Entry 3C1Y (X-ray diffraction, 2.10 A resolution); this record covers chains A and B.

# Chain A (and B)
Molecule: DNA integrity scanning protein disA
From: Thermotoga maritima
Notes: chain B of this document is another copy of the same molecule, construct and numbering; everything in this record applies to it too
UniProtKB: Q9WY43 (DISA_THEMA); numbering as in UniProt (aligned over 1-357)
Sequence (377 residues; row label = number of the first residue in the row; numbers below 1 keep their minus sign (Met-19 is residue -19)):
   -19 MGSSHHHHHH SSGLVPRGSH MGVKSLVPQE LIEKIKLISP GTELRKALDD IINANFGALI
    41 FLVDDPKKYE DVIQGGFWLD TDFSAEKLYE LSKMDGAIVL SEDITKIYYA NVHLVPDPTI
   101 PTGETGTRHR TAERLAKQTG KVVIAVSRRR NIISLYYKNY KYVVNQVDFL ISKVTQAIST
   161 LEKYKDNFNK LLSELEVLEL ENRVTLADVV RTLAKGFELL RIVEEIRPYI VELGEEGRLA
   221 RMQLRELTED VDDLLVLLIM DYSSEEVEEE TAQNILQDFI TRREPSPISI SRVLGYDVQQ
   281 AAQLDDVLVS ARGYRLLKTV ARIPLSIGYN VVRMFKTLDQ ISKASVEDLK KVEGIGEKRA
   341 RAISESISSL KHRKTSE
Not modelled in the structure: -19 to 6, 356-357
Construct notes: expression tag (-19 to 0)
UniProt features mapped onto this chain:
  - binding site (3',3'-c-di-AMP): Gly76, Leu94, Thr107, Thr111, Arg128
Small-molecule neighbours: 2BA ((2R,3R,3aS,5R,7aR,9R,10R,10aS,12R,14aR)-2,9-bis(6-amino-9H-purin-9-yl)octahydro-2H,7H-difuro[3,2-d:3',2'-j][1,3,7,9,2,8 ]tetraoxadiphosphacyclododecine-3,5,10,12-tetrol 5,12-dioxide): Leu39, Asp75, Gly76, Ala77, Val92, His93, Leu94, Thr107, Arg108, Thr111

# Interface between chain A and chain B
Residue-residue contacts - 14 pairs, chain A then chain B:
  Gln54(A) - Pro98(B)
  Gln54(A) - Arg110(B)
  Gln54(A) - Arg114(B)  hydrogen bond
  His93(A) - Arg110(B)  hydrogen bond
  His93(A) - Arg114(B)
  Val95(A) - Pro98(B)  hydrophobic
  Pro98(A) - Gln54(B)
  Pro98(A) - Val95(B)  hydrophobic
  Thr107(A) - His93(B)
  Arg110(A) - Gln54(B)
  Arg110(A) - His93(B)  hydrogen bond
  Arg114(A) - Gln54(B)
  Arg114(A) - His93(B)
  Arg114(A) - Val95(B)
Also at the interface, not in a pair above, chain B (8 interface residues in all): Pro96, Thr107

# In short
7 residues of chain A face 8 of chain B across their interface; the contacts include 3 hydrogen bonds. Among
the polar pairs are Gln54(A)-Arg114(B) and His93(A)-Arg110(B). Ligands of chain A: compound 2BA. UniProt lists
5 residues binding 3',3'-c-di-AMP on chain A.
Chain A and chain B are both DNA integrity scanning protein disA (Thermotoga maritima); the structure,
Structure of bacterial DNA damage sensor protein with co-purified and co-crystallized ligand, was determined
by X-ray diffraction together with 3C1Z, 3C21 and 3C23 from the same study.
